Entry 9LW8 (electron microscopy, 3.53 A resolution); this record covers chains 1 and H of the 53 polymer chains in the assembly.

# Chain 1 (and H)
Molecule: Phage capsid-like C-terminal domain-containing protein
Source organism: Mycolicibacterium phage Mycofy1
Notes: chain H of this document is another copy of the same molecule, construct and numbering; everything in this record applies to it too
Reference sequence: Q854Z2 (Q854Z2_9CAUD); residues 1-543 here = UniProt positions 1-543
Chain sequence (543 residues; each row starts with the number of its first residue):
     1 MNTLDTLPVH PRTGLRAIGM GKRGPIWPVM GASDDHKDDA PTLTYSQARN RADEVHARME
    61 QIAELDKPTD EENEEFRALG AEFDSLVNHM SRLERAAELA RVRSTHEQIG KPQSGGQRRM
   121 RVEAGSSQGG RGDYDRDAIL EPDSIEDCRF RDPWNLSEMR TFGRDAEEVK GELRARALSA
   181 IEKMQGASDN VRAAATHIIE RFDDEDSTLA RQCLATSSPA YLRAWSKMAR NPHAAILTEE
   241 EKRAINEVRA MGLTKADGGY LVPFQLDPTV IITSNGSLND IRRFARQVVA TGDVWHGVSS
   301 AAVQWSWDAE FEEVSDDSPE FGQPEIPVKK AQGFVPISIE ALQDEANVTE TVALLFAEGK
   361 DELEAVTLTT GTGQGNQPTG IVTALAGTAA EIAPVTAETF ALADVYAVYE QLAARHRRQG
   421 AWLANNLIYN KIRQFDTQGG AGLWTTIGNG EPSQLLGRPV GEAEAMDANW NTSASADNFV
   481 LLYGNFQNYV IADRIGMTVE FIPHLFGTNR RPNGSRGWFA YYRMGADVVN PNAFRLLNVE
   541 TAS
Disordered / not traced: 1-250, 447-451 (chain H: 1-250)
Construct notes: conflict His197 (Lys in Q854Z2)

# How chain 1 and chain H interact
Contacting residue pairs - 16 pairs, chain 1 then chain H:
  Ile337(1) with Phe311(H)
  Ser338(1) with Glu310(H), hydrogen bond; Phe311(H)
  Gly507(1) with Glu313(H)
  Thr508(1) with Glu313(H), hydrogen bond (backbone-side chain)
  Asn509(1) with Glu313(H), hydrogen bond (backbone-side chain)
  Arg510(1) with Glu313(H)
  Arg511(1) with Glu313(H), salt bridge; Val314(H), hydrogen bond (side chain-backbone); Asp316(H)
  Pro512(1) with Glu313(H); Val314(H), hydrogen bond (backbone-backbone)
  Asn513(1) with Phe311(H); Glu312(H); Glu313(H)
  Ser515(1) with Phe311(H)
Interface residues without a listed pair, chain 1 (12 interface residues in all): Glu340, Ala341
Interface residues without a listed pair, chain H (7 interface residues in all): Ser315

# In short
Chain 1 and chain H form an interface of 12 and 7 residues respectively, with 5 hydrogen bonds and 1 salt
bridge. Among the polar pairs are Arg511(1)-Glu313(H), Ser338(1)-Glu310(H) and Thr508(1)-Glu313(H).
Chain 1 and chain H are both Phage capsid-like C-terminal domain-containing protein (Mycolicibacterium phage
Mycofy1); the structure, Bottom cap of bacteriophage Mycofy1 mature head (C5 symmetry), was determined by
electron microscopy, deposited together with 9LW6, 9LW7, 9LW9 and 9LWA.
